PDB entry 8CON | X-ray diffraction, 1.70 A resolution | chain A

# Chain A
Molecule: Alcohol dehydrogenase class-P
From: Arabidopsis thaliana
Notes: EC 1.1.1.1
UniProtKB: P06525 (ADH1_ARATH); numbering as in UniProt (aligned over 1-379)
Sequence (379 residues; each row starts with the number of its first residue):
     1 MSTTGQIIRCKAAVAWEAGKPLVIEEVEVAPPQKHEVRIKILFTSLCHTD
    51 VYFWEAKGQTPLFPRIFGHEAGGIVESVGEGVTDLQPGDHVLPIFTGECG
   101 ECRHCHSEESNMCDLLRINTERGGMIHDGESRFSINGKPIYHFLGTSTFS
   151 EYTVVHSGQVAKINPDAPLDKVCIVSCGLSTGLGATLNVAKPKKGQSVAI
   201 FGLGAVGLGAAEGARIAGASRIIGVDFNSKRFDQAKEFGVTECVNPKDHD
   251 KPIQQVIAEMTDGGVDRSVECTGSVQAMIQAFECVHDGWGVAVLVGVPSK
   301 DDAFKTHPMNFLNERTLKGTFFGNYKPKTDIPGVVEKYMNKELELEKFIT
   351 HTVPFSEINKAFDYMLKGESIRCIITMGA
Bound ions: Zn2+ site 1: Cys-47, His-69, Glu-70, Cys-177; Zn2+ site 2: Cys-99, Cys-102, Cys-105, Cys-113
Small-molecule neighbours: NADH (NAI; 1,4-dihydronicotinamide adenine dinucleotide): His-48, Phe-95, Cys-177, Thr-181, Gly-202, Leu-203, Gly-204, Ala-205, Val-206, Gly-207, Val-225, Asp-226, Phe-227, Asn-228, Arg-231, Cys-271, Thr-272, Gly-273, Ser-274, Ala-277, Val-295, Gly-296, Val-297, Thr-320, Phe-321, Phe-322
Curated features (UniProtKB/Swiss-Prot):
  - binding site (Zn(2+)): Cys-47, Asp-50, His-69, Glu-70, Cys-99, Cys-102, Cys-105, Cys-113, Cys-177
  - binding site (an alcohol): Thr-49, His-69
  - binding site (NAD(+)): Thr-49, Val-206, Asp-226, Arg-231, Thr-272, Val-295, Val-297, Thr-320, Phe-322, Arg-372
  - modified residue: Ser-2 (N-acetylserine), Ser-229 (Phosphoserine)
  - natural variant: Phe-43 (F43Y: In strain: cv. Hiroshima), Val-51 (V51L: In strain: cv. Bla-10, cv. Ci-0 and 4 more), Glu-101 (E101D: In strain: cv. Aa-0, cv. Al-0 and 6 more), His-106 (H106K: In strain: cv. Bl-1 and cv. Gr-1; H106Q: In strain: cv. Aa-0, cv. Al-0 and 4 more), Thr-120 (T120P: In strain: cv. Es-0), Ser-180 (S180A: In strain: cv. Bla-10), Ser-197 (S197T: In strain: cv. Cvi-0), Ala-217 (A217V: In strain: cv. Kas-1)
  - mutagenesis: Cys-105 (C105Y: In R006; inactive enzyme)
What the authors report for this chain:
  - Zn2+ coordination: Cys-47, His-69, Glu-70, Cys-99, Cys-102, Cys-105, Cys-113, Cys-177
  - binding site for NADH: Thr-181, Ala-205, Val-206, Phe-227, Arg-231, Cys-271, Thr-272, Ala-277, Val-297

# In short
Chain A binds NADH. The Zn2+ site 1 is built by Cys-47, His-69, Glu-70 and Cys-177. UniProt lists 9
Zn2+-binding residues, alcohol-binding residues Thr-49 and His-69, 10 NAD+-binding residues and one
mutagenesis site. From the paper: a binding site for NADH at Thr-181, Ala-205 and Val-206 among others; Zn2+
coordination by Cys-47, His-69 and Glu-70 among others.
Chain A is Alcohol dehydrogenase class-P (Arabidopsis thaliana); the structure, Crystal structure of alcohol
dehydrogenase from Arabidopsis thaliana in complex with NADH, was determined by X-ray diffraction, deposited
together with 8CO4.
